PDB entry 4WJ3 | X-ray diffraction, 3.71 A resolution | chains M and N of the 10 polymer chains in the assembly

Chain M (and N):
Name: Aspartate--tRNA(Asp/Asn) ligase
Organism: Pseudomonas aeruginosa PAO1
Notes: EC 6.1.1.23; chain N of this document is another copy of the same molecule, construct and numbering; everything in this record applies to it too
UniProt: Q51422 (SYDND_PSEAE); numbering as in UniProt (aligned over 1-591)
Sequence (599 residues; numbered -7 to 591; the number before each row is that of its first residue; numbers below 1 keep their minus sign (Met-7 is residue -7)):
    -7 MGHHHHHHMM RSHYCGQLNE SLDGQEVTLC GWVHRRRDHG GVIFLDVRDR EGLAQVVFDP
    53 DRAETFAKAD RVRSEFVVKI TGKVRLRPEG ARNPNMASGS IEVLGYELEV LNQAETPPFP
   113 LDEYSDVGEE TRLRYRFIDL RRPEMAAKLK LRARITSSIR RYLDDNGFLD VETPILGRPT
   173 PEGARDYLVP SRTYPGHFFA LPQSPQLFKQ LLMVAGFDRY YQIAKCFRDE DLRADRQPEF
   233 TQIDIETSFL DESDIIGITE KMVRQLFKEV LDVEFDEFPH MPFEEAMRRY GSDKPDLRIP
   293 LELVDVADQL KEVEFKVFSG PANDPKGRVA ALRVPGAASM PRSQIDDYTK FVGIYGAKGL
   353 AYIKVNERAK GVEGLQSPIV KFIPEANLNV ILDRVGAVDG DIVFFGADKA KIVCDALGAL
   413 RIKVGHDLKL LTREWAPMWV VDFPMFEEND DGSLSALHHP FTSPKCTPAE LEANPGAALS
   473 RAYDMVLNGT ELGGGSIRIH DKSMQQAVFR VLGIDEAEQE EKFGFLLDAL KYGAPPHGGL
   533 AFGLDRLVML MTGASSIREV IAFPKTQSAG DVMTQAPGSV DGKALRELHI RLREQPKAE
Not modelled in the structure: -7 to 1, 591
Sequence notes: expression tag (-7 to 0)
Curated features (UniProtKB/Swiss-Prot):
  - region: Gln198 to Lys201 (Aspartate)
  - binding site (L-aspartate): Glu174, Arg220, His450, Arg490
  - binding site (ATP): Arg220 to Glu222, Gln229, Glu483, Gly535 to Arg538
  - site (Important for tRNA non-discrimination): His31, Gly82
  - mutagenesis: His31 (H31L: Enhances enzyme specificity for tRNA(Asp) over tRNA(Asn) by 3.5-fold, by reducing enzyme's ability to misacylate tRNA(Asn) when tested against E.coli tRNA, but shows little effect when tested ...), Gly82 (G82K: Enhances enzyme specificity for tRNA(Asp) over tRNA(Asn) by 4.2-fold, by reducing enzyme's ability to misacylate tRNA(Asn) when tested against E.coli tRNA, but shows little effect when tested ...)

Interface between chain M and chain N:
Pairs across the interface (194):
  Arg3(M) with Asp210(N), salt bridge; Phe241(N)
  Tyr6(M) with Asp210(N)
  Cys22(M) with Phe241(N), hydrophobic
  Trp24(M) with Met205(N); Gly208(N); Phe241(N), hydrophobic; Gly525(N), hydrogen bond (side chain-backbone); Pro527(N), hydrophobic
  Arg42(M) with Gly159(N), hydrogen bond (side chain-backbone); Phe160(N); Leu161(N); Gly208(N); Asp210(N); Arg211(N), hydrogen bond (side chain-backbone)
  Val69(M) with Phe241(N), hydrophobic; Gly525(N); Pro527(N), hydrophobic
  Asn104(M) with His492(N), hydrogen bond (side chain-backbone); Ala526(N)
  Gln105(M) with Gly525(N)
  Ala106(M) with Gly525(N)
  Glu107(M) with Lys523(N), hydrogen bond (backbone-backbone)
  Thr108(M) with Tyr524(N)
  Pro110(M) with Tyr524(N)
  Phe129(M) with Val206(N); Ala207(N); Ala521(N), hydrophobic; Tyr524(N), hydrophobic
  Leu132(M) with Ala207(N); Phe209(N), hydrophobic
  Arg133(M) with Val206(N), hydrogen bond (side chain-backbone); Ala207(N), hydrogen bond (backbone-backbone); Tyr524(N), hydrogen bond (side chain-backbone); Gly525(N), hydrogen bond (side chain-backbone)
  Leu141(M) with Phe209(N), hydrophobic
  Lys142(M) with Leu161(N)
  Arg144(M) with Glu164(N), salt bridge
  Ala145(M) with Leu161(N), hydrophobic; Asp162(N)
  Thr148(M) with Asp162(N)
  Ser149(M) with Asp156(N)
  Arg152(M) with Arg152(N); Asp162(N), salt bridge
  Arg153(M) with Ser149(N); Arg152(N); Arg153(N); Asp156(N), salt bridge
  Gly159(M) with Arg42(N), hydrogen bond (backbone-side chain)
  Leu161(M) with Lys142(N); Ala145(N), hydrophobic
  Asp162(M) with Arg152(N), salt bridge
  Val163(M) with Ala554(N), hydrophobic
  Glu164(M) with Arg144(N), salt bridge; Lys217(N), salt bridge; Thr233(N), hydrogen bond; Leu536(N); Ala554(N)
  Thr165(M) with Lys217(N)
  Pro166(M) with Glu231(N); Phe555(N); Lys557(N)
  Ile167(M) with Glu231(N), hydrogen bond (backbone-side chain)
  Leu168(M) with Glu231(N); Lys557(N), hydrogen bond (backbone-side chain)
  Gly169(M) with Ala568(N)
  Arg170(M) with Thr566(N), hydrogen bond (side chain-backbone); Gln567(N), hydrogen bond; Ala568(N); Gly570(N)
  Pro171(M) with Gly570(N)
  Leu180(M) with Val181(N); Pro182(N); Val572(N), hydrophobic
  Val181(M) with Tyr179(N), hydrophobic; Leu180(N); Val181(N), hydrophobic
  Pro182(M) with Leu180(N); Pro182(N)
  Ser183(M) with Pro569(N)
  Arg184(M) with Asp221(N), salt bridge; Glu222(N); Asp223(N)
  Thr185(M) with Ser560(N)
  Tyr186(M) with Ser560(N), hydrogen bond; Pro569(N), hydrophobic
  His189(M) with Pro569(N); Gly570(N); Ser571(N)
  Phe190(M) with Pro569(N); Gly570(N), hydrogen bond (backbone-backbone); Val572(N), hydrophobic; Leu577(N), hydrophobic
  Phe191(M) with Lys557(N); Ala561(N); Pro569(N)
  Leu204(M) with Phe555(N), hydrophobic
  Met205(M) with Trp24(N)
  Val206(M) with Phe129(N); Arg133(N), hydrogen bond (backbone-side chain)
  Ala207(M) with Phe129(N), hydrogen bond (backbone-backbone); Leu132(N); Arg133(N), hydrogen bond (backbone-backbone)
  Gly208(M) with Trp24(N); Arg42(N)
  Phe209(M) with Leu132(N), hydrophobic; Leu141(N), hydrophobic
  Asp210(M) with Arg3(N), salt bridge; Tyr6(N)
  Lys217(M) with Glu164(N), salt bridge; Thr165(N); Ile167(N)
  Phe219(M) with Ile167(N), hydrophobic
  Asp221(M) with Arg184(N), salt bridge; Leu580(N)
  Asp223(M) with Arg184(N), salt bridge
  Glu231(M) with Pro166(N); Ile167(N), hydrogen bond (side chain-backbone); Leu168(N), hydrogen bond (side chain-backbone)
  Thr233(M) with Glu164(N), hydrogen bond
  Phe241(M) with Arg3(N); Cys22(N), hydrophobic; Trp24(N), hydrophobic; Val69(N), hydrophobic; Leu103(N), hydrophobic
  His492(M) with Leu103(N); Asn104(N)
  Lys494(M) with Gln105(N)
  Phe517(M) with Met565(N)
  Ala521(M) with Phe129(N), hydrophobic
  Lys523(M) with Glu107(N), hydrogen bond (backbone-backbone)
  Tyr524(M) with Thr108(N); Pro110(N); Phe129(N), hydrophobic; Arg133(N), hydrogen bond (backbone-side chain)
  Gly525(M) with Trp24(N), hydrogen bond (backbone-side chain); Val69(N); Ala106(N); Arg133(N), hydrogen bond (backbone-side chain)
  Ala526(M) with Asn104(N), hydrogen bond (backbone-side chain)
  Pro527(M) with Trp24(N), hydrophobic; Val69(N), hydrophobic
  Leu536(M) with Glu164(N)
  Ala554(M) with Val163(N), hydrophobic; Glu164(N)
  Phe555(M) with Pro166(N), hydrophobic; Leu204(N), hydrophobic
  Lys557(M) with Pro166(N); Leu168(N), hydrogen bond (side chain-backbone); Phe191(N)
  Ser560(M) with Thr185(N), hydrogen bond (backbone-side chain); Tyr186(N), hydrogen bond
  Ala561(M) with Thr185(N); Tyr186(N); Phe191(N)
  Met565(M) with Leu203(N), hydrophobic; Phe517(N)
  Thr566(M) with Arg170(N), hydrogen bond (backbone-side chain)
  Gln567(M) with Arg170(N)
  Ala568(M) with Gly169(N); Arg170(N)
  Pro569(M) with Ser183(N); Tyr186(N), hydrophobic; His189(N); Phe190(N); Phe191(N)
  Gly570(M) with Arg170(N); His189(N); Phe190(N), hydrogen bond (backbone-backbone)
  Ser571(M) with Arg170(N); His189(N)
  Val572(M) with Leu180(N), hydrophobic; Phe190(N), hydrophobic
  Leu577(M) with Phe190(N), hydrophobic
  Arg578(M) with Arg585(N), hydrogen bond (backbone-side chain)
  Leu580(M) with Asp221(N)
  His581(M) with Arg585(N), hydrogen bond (backbone-side chain)
  Ile582(M) with Arg583(N); Arg585(N)
  Arg583(M) with Arg583(N), hydrogen bond (backbone-backbone)
  Leu584(M) with Gly188(N); Phe190(N), hydrophobic; His581(N); Ile582(N), hydrophobic; Arg583(N)
  Arg585(M) with Arg578(N); His581(N); Ile582(N), hydrogen bond (side chain-backbone); Arg583(N)
  Glu586(M) with His581(N), hydrogen bond (backbone-side chain)
  Gln587(M) with Arg578(N); His581(N)
  Lys589(M) with Arg578(N)
  Ala590(M) with Arg578(N), hydrogen bond (backbone-side chain)
Interface residues without a listed pair, chain M (114 interface residues in all): Met2, Gly23, Glu67, Leu103, Pro109, Tyr127, Ile130, Ala138, Asp156, Pro173, Arg177, Tyr179, Gly188, Leu193, Phe200, Leu203, Ile215, Asp520, Pro528, Asp573
Interface residues without a listed pair, chain N (114 interface residues in all): Met2, Gly23, Glu67, Pro109, Tyr127, Ile130, Ala138, Thr148, Pro171, Pro173, Leu193, Phe200, Ile215, Phe219, Asp520, Pro528, Gly562, Asp573, Glu579, Leu584, Gln587

Overview:
The chain M/chain N interface involves 114 residues from each chain, with 39 hydrogen bonds and 12 salt
bridges. Among the polar pairs are Arg3(M)-Asp210(N), Arg144(M)-Glu164(N) and Arg152(M)-Asp162(N). From
UniProt: 4 L-aspartate-binding residues, 9 ATP-binding residues and 2 mutagenesis sites on chain M.
Chain M and chain N are both Aspartate--tRNA(Asp/Asn) ligase (Pseudomonas aeruginosa PAO1); the structure,
Crystal structure of the asparagine transamidosome from Pseudomonas aeruginosa, was determined by X-ray
diffraction, deposited together with 4WJ4.
